7UJD - chains A and F of the 6 polymer chains in the assembly; structure by electron microscopy, 2.50 A resolution.

[Chain A]
Molecule: 26S proteasome non-ATPase regulatory subunit 2
Organism: Homo sapiens
Reference sequence: Q13200 (PSMD2_HUMAN); residues 260-903 here = UniProt positions 260-903
Amino-acid sequence (644 residues; numbered 260 to 903; the number before each row is that of its first residue):
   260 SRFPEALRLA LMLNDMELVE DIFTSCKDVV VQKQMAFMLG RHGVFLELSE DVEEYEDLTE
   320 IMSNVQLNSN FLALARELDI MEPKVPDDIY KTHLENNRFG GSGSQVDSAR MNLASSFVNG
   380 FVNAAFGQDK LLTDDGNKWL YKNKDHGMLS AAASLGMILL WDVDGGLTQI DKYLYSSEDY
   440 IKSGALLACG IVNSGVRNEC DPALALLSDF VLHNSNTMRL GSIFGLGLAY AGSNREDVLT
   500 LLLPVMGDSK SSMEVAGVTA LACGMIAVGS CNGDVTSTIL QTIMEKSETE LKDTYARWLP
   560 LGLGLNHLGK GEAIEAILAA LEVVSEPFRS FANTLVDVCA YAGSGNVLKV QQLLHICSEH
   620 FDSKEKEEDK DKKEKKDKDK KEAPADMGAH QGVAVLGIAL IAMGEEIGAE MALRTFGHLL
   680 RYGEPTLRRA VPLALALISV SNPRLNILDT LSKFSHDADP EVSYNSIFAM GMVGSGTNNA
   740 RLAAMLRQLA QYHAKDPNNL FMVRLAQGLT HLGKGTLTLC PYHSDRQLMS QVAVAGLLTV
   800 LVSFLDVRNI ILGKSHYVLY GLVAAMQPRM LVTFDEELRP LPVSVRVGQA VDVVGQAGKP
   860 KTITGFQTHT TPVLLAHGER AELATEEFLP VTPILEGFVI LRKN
Not modelled in the structure: 350-366, 614-648, 850-864
Differences from the reference sequence: conflict Phe469 (Tyr in Q13200)
Curated features (UniProtKB/Swiss-Prot):
  - modified residue: Ser361 (Phosphoserine), Ser363 (Phosphoserine), Lys551 (N6-acetyllysine)
From the paper describing this entry:
  - binding site for Acy-phe-pro-asp-val-sar-leu-his-arg-tyr-trp-gly-trp-asp-cys-gly-NH2: Glu336, Asn737, His770, Lys773, Val846, His868, Pro871, Leu873, Glu878

[Chain F]
Molecule: Fab 8 HC CDRs
Organism: Homo sapiens
Notes: antibody fragment or engineered binder
Amino-acid sequence (229 residues; numbered 1 to 229; the number before each row is that of its first residue):
     1 EISEVQLVES GGGLVQPGGS LRLSCAASGF NFSSYSMHWV RQAPGKGLEW VAYIYPYSSY
    61 TYYADSVKGR FTISADTSKN TAYLQMNSLR AEDTAVYYCA RKYQWRGALD YWGQGTLVTV
   121 SSASTKGPSV FPLAPSSKST SGGTAALGCL VKDYFPEPVT VSWNSGALTS GVHTFPAVLQ
   181 SSGLYSLSSV VTVPSSSLGT QTYICNVNHK PSNTKVDKKV EPKSCDKTH
Not modelled in the structure: 1-32, 39-52, 63-101, 109-229

[Chain A / chain F interface]
Residue-residue contacts (19; chain A residue first):
  Asp394(A) - Tyr57(F)
  Gly395(A) - Tyr57(F)  hydrogen bond (backbone-side chain)
  Asn396(A) - Tyr57(F)
  Asp423(A) - Trp105(F)  hydrogen bond
  Asp423(A) - Arg106(F)  salt bridge
  Leu426(A) - Trp105(F)  hydrophobic
  Thr427(A) - Gln104(F)
  Thr427(A) - Trp105(F)
  Asp430(A) - Tyr55(F)
  Asp430(A) - Lys102(F)  salt bridge
  Asp430(A) - Gln104(F)
  Asp430(A) - Trp105(F)
  Lys431(A) - Tyr55(F)
  Lys431(A) - Tyr57(F)
  Lys431(A) - Ser58(F)  hydrogen bond (backbone-side chain)
  Tyr434(A) - Ser58(F)
  Tyr434(A) - Tyr60(F)  hydrophobic
  Tyr434(A) - Lys102(F)
  Pro461(A) - Trp105(F)  hydrophobic
Interface residues without a listed pair, chain A (13 interface residues in all): Asp393, Tyr432, Ser435
Interface residues without a listed pair, chain F (9 interface residues in all): Tyr53

[In short]
Chain A and chain F form an interface of 13 and 9 residues respectively, with 3 hydrogen bonds and 2 salt
bridges. Among the polar pairs are Asp423(A)-Arg106(F), Asp430(A)-Lys102(F) and Gly395(A)-Tyr57(F). The paper
reports a binding site for Acy-phe-pro-asp-val-sar-leu-his-arg-tyr-trp-gly-trp-asp-cys-gly-NH2 at Glu336(A),
Asn737(A) and His770(A) among others.
Here chain A is 26S proteasome non-ATPase regulatory subunit 2 and chain F is Fab 8 HC CDRs, both from Homo
sapiens. Entry 7UJD (PSMD2 Structure bound to MC1 and Fab8/14) was determined by electron microscopy together
with 7UIH from the same study.
